Entry 6FBX (X-ray diffraction, 1.64 A resolution); this record covers chains A and B.

== Chain A ==
Molecule: BCL2-like 10
From: Danio rerio
Reference sequence: Q8UWD5 (Q8UWD5_DANRE); residues 5-152 here correspond to UniProt positions 1-148 (UniProt number = residue number - 4)
Amino-acid sequence (152 residues; each row starts with the number of its first residue):
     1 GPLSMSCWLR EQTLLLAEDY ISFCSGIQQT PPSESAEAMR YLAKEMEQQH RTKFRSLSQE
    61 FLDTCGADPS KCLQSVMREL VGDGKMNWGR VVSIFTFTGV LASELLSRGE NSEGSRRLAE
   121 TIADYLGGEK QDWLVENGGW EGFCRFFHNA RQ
Disordered / not traced: 149-152
Disulfide bonds: C65-C72
Construct notes: expression tag (1-4)
Reported in the primary citation:
  - mutagenesis - D83A, R90A: unchanged binding to Bik
  - mutagenesis - R90A: abolished binding to Bid
  - mutagenesis - D83A: unchanged binding to Bid
  - mutagenesis - D83A, R90A: abolished binding to Bcl-wav

== Chain B ==
Molecule: BCL2-antagonist of cell death
Reference sequence: Q4V925 (Q4V925_DANRE); residues 2-27 here correspond to UniProt positions 88-113 (UniProt number = residue number + 86)
Amino-acid sequence (26 residues; numbered 2 to 27; the number before each row is that of its first residue):
     2 ALWAAKKYGQ QLRRMSDEFD KGQMKR
Disordered / not traced: 2, 25-27

== How chain A and chain B interact ==
Pairs across the interface (36; chain A residue first):
  L42(A) with F20(B)
  E45(A) with Q24(B)
  M46(A) with F20(B), hydrophobic
  Q49(A) with F20(B)
  H50(A) with M16(B); E19(B), salt bridge
  K53(A) with Q12(B), hydrogen bond; M16(B)
  F54(A) with L13(B), hydrophobic; M16(B), hydrophobic
  L57(A) with Y9(B), hydrophobic; Q12(B); M16(B), hydrophobic
  E60(A) with K8(B), salt bridge; Y9(B)
  F61(A) with Y9(B)
  T64(A) with Y9(B), hydrogen bond
  S75(A) with A6(B)
  V76(A) with L13(B), hydrophobic
  E79(A) with W4(B); A6(B); K7(B), salt bridge; R14(B), hydrogen bond (backbone-side chain)
  L80(A) with G10(B); L13(B); R14(B), hydrogen bond (backbone-side chain)
  G82(A) with R14(B)
  D83(A) with R14(B), salt bridge
  N87(A) with D21(B)
  G89(A) with S17(B), hydrogen bond (backbone-side chain); D21(B)
  R90(A) with R14(B); S17(B)
  S93(A) with S17(B), hydrogen bond
  F146(A) with Q24(B)
  F147(A) with Q24(B)
Also at the interface, not in a pair above, chain A (26 interface residues in all): V81, V92, F97
Also at the interface, not in a pair above, chain B (18 interface residues in all): A5, R15, D18
From the paper, about this interface:
  - residue pairs: H50(A)-E19(B) (salt bridge), K53(A)-Q12(B) (hydrogen bond), E60(A)-K8(B) (salt bridge), E79(A)-K7(B) (salt bridge), E79(A)-R14(B) (hydrogen bond), L80(A)-R14(B) (hydrogen bond), D83(A)-R14(B) (salt bridge), R90(A)-D18(B)
  - interface residues, chain B: Y9(B), L13(B), M16(B), F20(B)

== Summary ==
26 residues of chain A and 18 residues of chain B are in contact, with 6 hydrogen bonds and 4 salt bridges.
Polar contacts include H50(A)-E19(B), E60(A)-K8(B) and E79(A)-K7(B). The authors report salt bridges between
H50(A) and E19(B), E60(A) and K8(B) and E79(A) and K7(B) among others; hydrogen bonds between K53(A) and
Q12(B), E79(A) and R14(B) and L80(A) and R14(B); a contact between R90(A) and D18(B). The paper reports that
D83A and R90A of chain A abolish binding to Bcl-wav; interface residues Y9(B), L13(B) and M16(B) among others.
Chain A is BCL2-like 10 (Danio rerio) and chain B is BCL2-antagonist of cell death; the structure, Crystal
Structure of a Zebra-fish pro-survival protein NRZ:Bad BH3 complex, was determined by X-ray diffraction (same
publication as 6H1N).
